PDB entry 4WC5 | X-ray diffraction, 3.41 A resolution | chains A and B

Chain A:
Name: Poly A polymerase
Source organism: Aquifex aeolicus
Reference sequence: O66728 (O66728_AQUAE); residues 2-383 here correspond to UniProt positions 443-824 (UniProt number = residue number + 441)
Amino-acid sequence (396 residues; numbered 1 to 396; the number before each row is that of its first residue):
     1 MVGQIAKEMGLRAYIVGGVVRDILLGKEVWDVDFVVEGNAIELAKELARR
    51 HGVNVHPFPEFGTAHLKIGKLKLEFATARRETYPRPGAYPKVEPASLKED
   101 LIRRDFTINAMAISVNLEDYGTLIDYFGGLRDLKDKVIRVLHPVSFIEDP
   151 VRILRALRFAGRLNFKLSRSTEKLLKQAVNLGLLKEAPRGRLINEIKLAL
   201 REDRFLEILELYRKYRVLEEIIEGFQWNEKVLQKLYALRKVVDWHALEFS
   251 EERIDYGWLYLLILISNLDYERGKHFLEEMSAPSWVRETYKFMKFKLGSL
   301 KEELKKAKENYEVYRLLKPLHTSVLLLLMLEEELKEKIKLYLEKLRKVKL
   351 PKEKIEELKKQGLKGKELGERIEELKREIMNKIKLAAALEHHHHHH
Unresolved in the structure: 83-92, 361-364, 382-396
Sequence notes: expression tag (1, 384-396)
Small-molecule neighbours: CTP (cytidine-5'-triphosphate): Gly17, Gly18, Arg21, Asp22, Arg103, Arg104, Asp105, Asn109, Asp149, Arg152, Arg155, Arg158, Phe159, Arg162, Arg191
UniProt features mapped onto this chain:
  - binding site (ATP): Gly18 to Arg21, Arg104, Asp105, Asn109, Asp149 to Arg158, Arg162, Arg191
  - binding site (Mg(2+)): Asp31, Asp33

Chain B:
Molecule: 74-nt RNA strand
Sequence (74 nucleotides; numbered 1 to 74; the number before each row is that of its first residue):
     1 GGCCAGGUAGCUCAGUUGGUAGAGCACUGGACUGAAAAUCCAGGUGUCGG
    51 CGGUUCGAUUCCGCCCCUGGCCAC

Interface between chain A and chain B:
Contacting residue pairs (16):
  Lys72(A) - G1(B)  salt bridge to the phosphate
  Gly190(A) - A73(B)  phosphate contact
  Arg191(A) - C74(B)  salt bridge to the phosphate
  Lys197(A) - G2(B)  hydrogen bond to the sugar
  Arg201(A) - G2(B)  sugar contact
  Ser281(A) - G2(B)  sugar contact
  Ser281(A) - C3(B)  sugar contact
  Pro283(A) - C4(B)  phosphate contact
  Ser284(A) - C4(B)  hydrogen bond to the phosphate
  Ser284(A) - A5(B)  phosphate contact
  Arg287(A) - C4(B)  sugar contact
  Lys318(A) - G18(B)  hydrogen bond to the base
  Lys349(A) - C56(B)  phosphate contact
  Gly365(A) - G19(B)  base contact
  Lys366(A) - G19(B)  base contact
  Gly369(A) - G19(B)  hydrogen bond to the base
Also at the interface, not in a pair above, chain A (21 interface residues in all): Asn194, Ala282, Trp285, His321, Val348, Leu368, Ile372
Also at the interface, not in a pair above, chain B (13 interface residues in all): U20, C62, G63

In short:
Chain A and chain B form an interface of 21 and 13 residues respectively; the contacts include 4 hydrogen
bonds and 2 salt bridges. Polar pairs include Lys318(A)-G18(B), Gly369(A)-G19(B) and Lys197(A)-G2(B). Bound to
chain A: CTP.
Here chain A is Poly A polymerase (Aquifex aeolicus) and chain B is a 74-nt RNA strand. Entry 4WC5 (Structure
of tRNA-processing enzyme complex 3) was determined by X-ray diffraction (same publication as 4WC2, 4WC3,
4WC4, 4WC6, 4WC7, 4X0A and 4X0B).
